7YPK - chains F and B of the 7 polymer chains in the assembly; structure by electron microscopy, 3.40 A resolution.

# Chain F (and B)
Name: Lon protease
Organism: Meiothermus taiwanensis
Notes: EC 3.4.21.53; chain B of this document is another copy of the same molecule, construct and numbering; everything in this record applies to it too
UniProt: A0A059VAZ3 (A0A059VAZ3_9DEIN); residue numbers follow UniProt; this construct covers 1-793
Chain sequence (793 residues; numbered 1 to 793; the number before each row is that of its first residue):
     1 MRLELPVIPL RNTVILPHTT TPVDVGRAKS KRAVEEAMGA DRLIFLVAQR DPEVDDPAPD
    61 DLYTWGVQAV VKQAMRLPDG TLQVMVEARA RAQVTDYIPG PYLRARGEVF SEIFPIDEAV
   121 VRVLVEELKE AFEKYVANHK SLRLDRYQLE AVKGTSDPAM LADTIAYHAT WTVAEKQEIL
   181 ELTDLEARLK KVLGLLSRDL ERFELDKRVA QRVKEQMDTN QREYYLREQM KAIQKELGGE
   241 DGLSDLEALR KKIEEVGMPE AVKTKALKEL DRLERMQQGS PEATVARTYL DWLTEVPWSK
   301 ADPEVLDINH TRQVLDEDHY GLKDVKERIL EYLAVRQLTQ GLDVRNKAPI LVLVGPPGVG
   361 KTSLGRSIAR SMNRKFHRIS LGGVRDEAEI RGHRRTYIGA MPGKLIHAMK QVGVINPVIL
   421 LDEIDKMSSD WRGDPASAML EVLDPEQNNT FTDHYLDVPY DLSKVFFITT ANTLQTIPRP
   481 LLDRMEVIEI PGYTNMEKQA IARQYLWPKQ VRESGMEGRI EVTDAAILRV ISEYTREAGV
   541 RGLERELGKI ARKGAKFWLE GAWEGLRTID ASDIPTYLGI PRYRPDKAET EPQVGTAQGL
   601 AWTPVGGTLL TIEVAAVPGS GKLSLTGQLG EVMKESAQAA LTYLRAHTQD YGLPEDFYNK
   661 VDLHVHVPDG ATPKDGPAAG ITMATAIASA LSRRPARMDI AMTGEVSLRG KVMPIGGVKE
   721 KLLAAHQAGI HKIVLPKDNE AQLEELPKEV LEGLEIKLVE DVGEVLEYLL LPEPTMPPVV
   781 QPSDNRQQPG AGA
Unresolved in the structure: 1, 781-793 (chain B: 1, 427-431, 781-793)
Sequence notes: engineered mutation Ala678 (Ser in A0A059VAZ3)
Small-molecule neighbours:
  - ADP (adenosine-5'-diphosphate), molecule 1: Asp318, His319, Tyr320, Leu322, Pro356, Pro357, Gly358, Val359, Gly360, Lys361, Thr362, Ser363, Tyr493, Ile501, Tyr505, Val540, Arg541
  - ADP, molecule 2: Asp444, Glu446, Gln447
Reported in the primary citation:
  - mutagenesis - M217A, Y224S, Y397A: abolished binding to alpha-S1-casein
  - mutagenesis - S678A (1.38 +/- 0.29 uM): unchanged binding to alpha-S1-casein
  - binding site for alpha-S1-casein: Tyr397, Trp431
  - self-association interface (contacts with another copy of this molecule): Val209

# How chain F and chain B interact
Residue-residue contacts (13; chain F residue first):
  Leu205(F) with Ile233(B), hydrophobic
  Arg208(F) with Glu236(B), salt bridge
  Val209(F) with Ala232(B); Ile233(B), hydrophobic
  Arg212(F) with Lys231(B); Ala232(B), hydrogen bond (side chain-backbone); Lys235(B); Glu236(B), salt bridge
  Val213(F) with Tyr225(B), hydrophobic; Glu228(B); Gln229(B)
  Gln216(F) with Glu228(B), hydrogen bond (side chain-backbone); Ala232(B)
Also at the interface, not in a pair above, chain F (8 interface residues in all): Ala210, Asn220
Also at the interface, not in a pair above, chain B (9 interface residues in all): Tyr224

# Summary
Chain F and chain B form an interface of 8 and 9 residues respectively; the contacts include 2 hydrogen bonds
and 2 salt bridges. Polar contacts include Arg208(F)-Glu236(B), Arg212(F)-Glu236(B) and Arg212(F)-Ala232(B).
From the paper: a binding site for alpha-S1-casein at Tyr397(F) and Trp431(F); M217A, Y224S and Y397A of chain
F abolish binding to alpha-S1-casein.
Both chains are Lon protease (Meiothermus taiwanensis). Entry 7YPK (Close-ring hexamer of the substrate-bound
Lon protease with an S678A mutation) was determined by electron microscopy, deposited together with 8K3Y.
